Entry 5TRR (X-ray diffraction, 3.10 A resolution); this record covers chains K and L of the 28 polymer chains in the assembly.

[Chain K (and L)]
Protein: Proteasome subunit beta
Organism: Mycobacterium tuberculosis
Notes: EC 3.4.25.1; chain L of this document is another copy of the same molecule, construct and numbering; everything in this record applies to it too
UniProtKB: A5U4D6 (PSB_MYCTA); residues 1-234 here correspond to UniProt positions 58-291 (UniProt number = residue number + 57)
Chain sequence (240 residues; row label = number of the first residue in the row):
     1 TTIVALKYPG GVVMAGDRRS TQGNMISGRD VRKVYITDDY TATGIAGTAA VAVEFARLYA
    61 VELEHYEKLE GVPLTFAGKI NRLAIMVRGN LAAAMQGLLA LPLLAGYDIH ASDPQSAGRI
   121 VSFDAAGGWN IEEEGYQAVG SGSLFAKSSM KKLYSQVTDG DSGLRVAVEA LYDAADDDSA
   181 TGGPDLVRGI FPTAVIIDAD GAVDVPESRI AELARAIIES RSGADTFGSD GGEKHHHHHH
Disordered / not traced: 224-240
Differences from the reference sequence: expression tag (235-240)
Small-molecule neighbours:
  - 7HY (N,N-diethyl-N~2~-(3-phenylpropanoyl)-L-asparaginyl-N-[(naphthalen-1-yl)methyl]-L-alaninamide), molecule 1: Thr1, Arg19, Ser20, Thr21, Gln22, Ser27, Val31, Arg32, Lys33, Ile45, Ala46, Gly47, Thr48, Ala49, Ala52, Val53
  - 7HY, molecule 2: Leu91, Met95, Ser122, Phe123, Asp124, Ala125, Ala126, Gly128, Trp129, Asn130
Swiss-Prot annotation at these positions:
  - active site: Thr1 (Nucleophile)
From the paper describing this entry:
  - binding site for 7HY: Ser20, Thr21, Gln22, Ser27, Gly47, Ala49, Leu91, Met95, Leu98, Asp124, Ala125, Ala126
  - catalytic residues: Thr1 (citing earlier work)
  - specificity-determining residues: Ser20, Gln22, Ser27, Ala125 (proposed by the authors, not directly observed)

[Interface between chain K and chain L]
Pairs across the interface (13):
  Arg29(K) - Glu134(L)  salt bridge
  Asp30(K) - Asn130(L)
  Asp30(K) - Ile131(L)
  Asp30(K) - Glu132(L)
  Asp30(K) - Glu133(L)
  Val31(K) - Asn130(L)
  Ala50(K) - Ala126(L)
  Ala50(K) - Gly128(L)
  Glu54(K) - Arg88(L)  salt bridge
  Arg57(K) - Asn81(L)
  Leu98(K) - Arg88(L)
  Leu98(K) - Leu91(L)  hydrophobic
  Arg188(K) - Glu134(L)  salt bridge
Also at the interface, not in a pair above, chain K (10 interface residues in all): Val51, Val53
Also at the interface, not in a pair above, chain L (13 interface residues in all): Gly127, Trp129, Lys151

[Overview]
The interface between chain K and chain L involves 10 residues on one side and 13 on the other; the contacts
include 3 salt bridges. Polar contacts include Arg29(K)-Glu134(L), Glu54(K)-Arg88(L) and Arg188(K)-Glu134(L).
Chain K binds compound 7HY. From the paper: the catalytic residue Thr1(K); a binding site for 7HY at Ser20(K),
Thr21(K) and Gln22(K) among others.
Chain K and chain L are both Proteasome subunit beta (Mycobacterium tuberculosis); the structure, Structure of
Mycobacterium tuberculosis proteasome in complex with N,C-capped dipeptide PKS2169, was determined by X-ray
diffraction together with 5THO, 5TRG, 5TRS, 5TRY and 5TS0 from the same study.
